8HMP - chains B and A of the 5 polymer chains in the assembly; structure by electron microscopy, 2.77 A resolution.

# Chain B
Name: Guanine nucleotide-binding protein G(I)/G(S)/G(T) subunit beta-1
Source organism: Homo sapiens
Reference sequence: P62873 (GBB1_HUMAN); numbering as in UniProt (aligned over 1-340)
Amino-acid sequence (340 residues; row label = number of the first residue in the row):
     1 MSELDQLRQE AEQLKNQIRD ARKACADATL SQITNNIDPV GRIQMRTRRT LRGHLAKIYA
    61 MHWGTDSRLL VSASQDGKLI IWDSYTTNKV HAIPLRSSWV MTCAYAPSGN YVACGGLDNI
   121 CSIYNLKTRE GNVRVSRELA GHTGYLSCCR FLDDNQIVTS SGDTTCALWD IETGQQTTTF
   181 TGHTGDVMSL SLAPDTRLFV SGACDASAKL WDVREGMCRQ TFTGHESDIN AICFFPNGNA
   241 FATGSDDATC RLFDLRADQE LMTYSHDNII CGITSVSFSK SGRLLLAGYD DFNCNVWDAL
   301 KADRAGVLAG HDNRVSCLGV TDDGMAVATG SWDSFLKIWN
Unresolved in the structure: 1-2
Curated features (UniProtKB/Swiss-Prot):
  - modified residue: Ser2 (N-acetylserine), His266 (Phosphohistidine)
  - natural variant: Leu30 (L30F: In MRD42; uncertain significance), Arg52 (R52G: In MRD42), Gly64 (G64V: In MRD42), Asp76 (D76E: In MRD42; D76G: In MRD42), Gly77 (G77S: In MRD42), Lys78 (K78R: In MRD42), Ile80 (I80N: In MRD42; I80T: In MRD42), His91 (H91R: In MRD42; uncertain significance), Ala92 (A92T: In MRD42), Pro94 (P94S: In MRD42), Leu95 (L95P: In MRD42), Arg96 (R96L: In MRD42), 5 further natural variant entries in UniProt

# Chain A
Name: Guanine nucleotide-binding protein G(s) subunit alpha isoforms short
Source organism: Homo sapiens
Reference sequence: P63092 (GNAS2_HUMAN); numbering as in UniProt; present here: 5-63, 204-254, 265-394
Amino-acid sequence (249 residues; row label = number of the first residue in the row; note: 141 numbers in that range are skipped by the numbering (no residue carries them; nothing is unmodelled there)):
     5 GNSKTEDQRN EEKAQREANK KIEKQLQKDK QVYRATHRLL LLGADNSGKS TIVKQMRIL
   195 HGGSGGSGGT SGIFETKFQV DKVNFHMFDV GGQRDERRKW IQCFNDVTAI IFVVDSSDYN
   265 RLQEALNLFK SIWNNRWLRT ISVILFLNKQ DLLAEKVLAG KSKIEDYFPE FARYTTPEDA
   325 TPEPGEDPRV TRAKYFIRDE FLRISTASGD GRHYCYPHFT CAVDTENARR IFNDCRDIIQ
   385 RMHLRQYELL
Unresolved in the structure: 5-8, 195-200
Sequence notes: engineered mutation Asp49 (Gly in P63092), Asn50 (Glu in P63092), Asp249 (Ala in P63092), Asp252 (Ser in P63092), Ala372 (Ile in P63092), Ile375 (Val in P63092); linker (196-203)

# How chain B and chain A interact
Residue-residue contacts (62; chain B residue first):
  Gly53(B) - Leu30(A)
  Leu55(B) - Asp33(A)
  Leu55(B) - Lys34(A)
  Leu55(B) - Tyr37(A)  hydrophobic
  Ala56(B) - Tyr37(A)
  Lys57(B) - Gln236(A)  hydrogen bond (side chain-backbone)
  Lys57(B) - Cys237(A)
  Lys57(B) - Asn239(A)  hydrogen bond
  Tyr59(B) - Gln236(A)  hydrogen bond (side chain-backbone)
  Tyr59(B) - Cys237(A)  hydrogen bond (side chain-backbone)
  Gln75(B) - Cys237(A)
  Asp76(B) - Tyr37(A)
  Lys78(B) - Leu30(A)
  Lys78(B) - Asp33(A)  salt bridge
  Ile80(B) - Leu30(A)  hydrophobic
  Asp83(B) - Gln19(A)
  Thr86(B) - Gln19(A)  hydrogen bond
  Thr87(B) - Asn23(A)
  Asn88(B) - Gln19(A)
  Asn88(B) - Asn23(A)
  Lys89(B) - Asn23(A)
  Lys89(B) - Ile26(A)
  Lys89(B) - Glu27(A)  salt bridge
  Lys89(B) - Leu30(A)
  Ala92(B) - Ile26(A)  hydrophobic
  Trp99(B) - Ile207(A)
  Trp99(B) - Phe222(A)  hydrophobic
  Trp99(B) - Cys237(A)
  Trp99(B) - Phe238(A)  hydrophobic
  Met101(B) - Cys237(A)  hydrophobic
  Leu117(B) - Ser205(A)
  Leu117(B) - Gln227(A)  hydrogen bond (backbone-side chain)
  Leu117(B) - Trp234(A)  hydrophobic
  Asp118(B) - Ser205(A)
  Asn119(B) - Gly226(A)
  Asn119(B) - Gln227(A)  hydrogen bond
  Ile120(B) - Ser205(A)
  Thr143(B) - Gly226(A)
  Gly144(B) - Gln227(A)
  Tyr145(B) - Gln227(A)  hydrogen bond (backbone-side chain)
  Tyr145(B) - Lys233(A)
  Gly162(B) - Arg228(A)
  Asp163(B) - Arg228(A)
  Thr164(B) - Arg228(A)
  Thr184(B) - Arg228(A)
  Asp186(B) - Arg228(A)  salt bridge
  Asp186(B) - Glu230(A)
  Met188(B) - Lys233(A)
  Cys204(B) - Arg232(A)
  Cys204(B) - Lys233(A)
  Asp228(B) - Arg232(A)  salt bridge
  Asp228(B) - Lys233(A)  salt bridge
  Asn230(B) - Lys233(A)  hydrogen bond
  Asp246(B) - Lys233(A)  salt bridge
  Cys271(B) - Arg280(A)
  Asp290(B) - Arg280(A)  salt bridge
  Asp290(B) - Trp281(A)
  Arg314(B) - Gln236(A)  hydrogen bond
  Arg314(B) - Trp281(A)
  Trp332(B) - Gln236(A)
  Trp332(B) - Asn239(A)
  Trp332(B) - Trp281(A)  hydrophobic
Other interface residues (no listed pair), chain B (40 interface residues in all): Val90, Asp291
Other interface residues (no listed pair), chain A (27 interface residues in all): Arg20, Ala22, Asp240

# In short
40 residues of chain B face 27 of chain A across their interface, with 10 hydrogen bonds and 7 salt bridges.
Polar pairs include Lys78(B)-Asp33(A), Lys89(B)-Glu27(A) and Asp186(B)-Arg228(A).
Chain B is Guanine nucleotide-binding protein G(I)/G(S)/G(T) subunit beta-1 and chain A is Guanine
nucleotide-binding protein G(s) subunit alpha isoforms short, both from Homo sapiens; the structure, GPR52
with Gs and c17, was determined by electron microscopy.
